Entry 3EPJ (X-ray diffraction, 3.10 A resolution); this record covers chains A and B of the 4 polymer chains in the assembly.

== Chain A (and B) ==
Protein: tRNA isopentenyltransferase
Organism: Saccharomyces cerevisiae
Notes: EC 2.5.1.8; chain B of this document is another copy of the same molecule, construct and numbering; everything in this record applies to it too
UniProt: P07884 (MOD5_YEAST); residue numbers follow UniProt; this construct covers 13-421
Chain sequence (409 residues; row label = number of the first residue in the row):
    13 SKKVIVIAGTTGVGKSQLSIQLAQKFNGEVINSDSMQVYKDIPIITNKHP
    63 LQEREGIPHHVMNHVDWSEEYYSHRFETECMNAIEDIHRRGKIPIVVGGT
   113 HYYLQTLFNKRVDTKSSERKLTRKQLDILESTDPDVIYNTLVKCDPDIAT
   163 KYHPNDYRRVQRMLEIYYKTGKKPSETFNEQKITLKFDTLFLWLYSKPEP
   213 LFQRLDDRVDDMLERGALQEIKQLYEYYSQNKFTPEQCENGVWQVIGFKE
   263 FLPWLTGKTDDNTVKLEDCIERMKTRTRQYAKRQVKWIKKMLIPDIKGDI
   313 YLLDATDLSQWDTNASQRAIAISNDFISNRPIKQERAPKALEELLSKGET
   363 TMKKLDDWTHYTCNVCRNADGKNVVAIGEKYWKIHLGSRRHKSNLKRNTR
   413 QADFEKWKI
Not modelled in the structure: 269-275
Ion coordination: Zn2+: C375, C378, H397, H403
UniProt features mapped onto this chain:
  - zinc finger: Y373 to R409 (Matrin-type)
  - region: D46 to Q49 (Interaction with substrate tRNA), R170 to R174 (Interaction with substrate tRNA), F199 to Y207 (Core aggregation region), P210 to E232 (Interaction with isopentenylpyrophosphate transferase), Q256 to I258 (Interaction with substrate tRNA), R284 to K302 (Interaction with substrate tRNA)
  - binding site (ATP): G21 to S28
  - binding site (dimethylallyl diphosphate): T23 to S28
  - binding site (Zn(2+)): C375, C378, H397, H403
  - site (Interaction with substrate tRNA): T112, Q193
Reported in the primary citation:
  - specificity-determining residues: Q193 (by similarity / conservation)
  - catalytic residues: T23, D46, R220 (proposed by the authors, not directly observed)

== How chain A and chain B interact ==
Residue-residue contacts (38):
  S13(A) with N191(B), hydrogen bond (backbone-backbone); E192(B); Q193(B), hydrogen bond (backbone-backbone)
  N191(A) with S13(B), hydrogen bond (backbone-backbone); N341(B)
  E192(A) with S13(B)
  Q193(A) with S13(B), hydrogen bond (backbone-backbone)
  K194(A) with K198(B); F199(B)
  T196(A) with T196(B)
  K198(A) with K194(B)
  F199(A) with K194(B)
  K309(A) with D200(B), salt bridge; D311(B), salt bridge
  D311(A) with K309(B), salt bridge
  Y313(A) with K359(B), hydrogen bond
  N341(A) with N191(B)
  R342(A) with D368(B), salt bridge
  P343(A) with K366(B)
  I344(A) with K359(B), hydrogen bond (backbone-side chain); T363(B), hydrogen bond (backbone-side chain)
  K345(A) with T363(B), hydrogen bond (side chain-backbone); M364(B), hydrogen bond (side chain-backbone); K366(B), hydrogen bond (side chain-backbone); D368(B)
  Q346(A) with K359(B)
  E347(A) with K359(B)
  K359(A) with Y313(B), hydrogen bond; I344(B), hydrogen bond (side chain-backbone); Q346(B); E347(B)
  T363(A) with I344(B), hydrogen bond (side chain-backbone); K345(B), hydrogen bond (backbone-side chain)
  M364(A) with K345(B), hydrogen bond (backbone-side chain)
  K366(A) with P343(B); K345(B), hydrogen bond (backbone-side chain)
  D368(A) with R342(B), salt bridge; K345(B)
Also at the interface, not in a pair above, chain A (27 interface residues in all): L197, D200, R348, K365
Also at the interface, not in a pair above, chain B (27 interface residues in all): L197, R348, K365

== In short ==
The chain A/chain B interface involves 27 residues from each chain; the contacts include 16 hydrogen bonds and
5 salt bridges. Polar contacts include K309(A)-D200(B), K309(A)-D311(B) and R342(A)-D368(B). UniProt lists 8
ATP-binding residues, 6 dimethylallyl diphosphate-binding residues and 4 Zn2+-binding residues on chain A.
From the paper: catalytic residues T23(A), D46(A) and R220(A); the specificity determinant Q193(A).
Both chains are tRNA isopentenyltransferase (Saccharomyces cerevisiae). Entry 3EPJ (Crystallographic snapshots
of eukaryotic dimethylallyltransferase acting on tRNA: Insight into tRNA recognition and reaction mechanism)
was determined by X-ray diffraction together with 3EPH, 3EPK and 3EPL from the same study.
